PDB entry 7KRN | electron microscopy, 3.40 A resolution | chains A and D of the 7 polymer chains in the assembly

== Chain A ==
Molecule: RNA-directed RNA polymerase
Organism: Severe acute respiratory syndrome coronavirus 2
Notes: EC 2.7.7.48
UniProtKB: P0DTD1 (R1AB_SARS2); residues 1-932 here correspond to UniProt positions 4393-5324 (UniProt number = residue number + 4392)
Sequence (932 residues; each row starts with the number of its first residue):
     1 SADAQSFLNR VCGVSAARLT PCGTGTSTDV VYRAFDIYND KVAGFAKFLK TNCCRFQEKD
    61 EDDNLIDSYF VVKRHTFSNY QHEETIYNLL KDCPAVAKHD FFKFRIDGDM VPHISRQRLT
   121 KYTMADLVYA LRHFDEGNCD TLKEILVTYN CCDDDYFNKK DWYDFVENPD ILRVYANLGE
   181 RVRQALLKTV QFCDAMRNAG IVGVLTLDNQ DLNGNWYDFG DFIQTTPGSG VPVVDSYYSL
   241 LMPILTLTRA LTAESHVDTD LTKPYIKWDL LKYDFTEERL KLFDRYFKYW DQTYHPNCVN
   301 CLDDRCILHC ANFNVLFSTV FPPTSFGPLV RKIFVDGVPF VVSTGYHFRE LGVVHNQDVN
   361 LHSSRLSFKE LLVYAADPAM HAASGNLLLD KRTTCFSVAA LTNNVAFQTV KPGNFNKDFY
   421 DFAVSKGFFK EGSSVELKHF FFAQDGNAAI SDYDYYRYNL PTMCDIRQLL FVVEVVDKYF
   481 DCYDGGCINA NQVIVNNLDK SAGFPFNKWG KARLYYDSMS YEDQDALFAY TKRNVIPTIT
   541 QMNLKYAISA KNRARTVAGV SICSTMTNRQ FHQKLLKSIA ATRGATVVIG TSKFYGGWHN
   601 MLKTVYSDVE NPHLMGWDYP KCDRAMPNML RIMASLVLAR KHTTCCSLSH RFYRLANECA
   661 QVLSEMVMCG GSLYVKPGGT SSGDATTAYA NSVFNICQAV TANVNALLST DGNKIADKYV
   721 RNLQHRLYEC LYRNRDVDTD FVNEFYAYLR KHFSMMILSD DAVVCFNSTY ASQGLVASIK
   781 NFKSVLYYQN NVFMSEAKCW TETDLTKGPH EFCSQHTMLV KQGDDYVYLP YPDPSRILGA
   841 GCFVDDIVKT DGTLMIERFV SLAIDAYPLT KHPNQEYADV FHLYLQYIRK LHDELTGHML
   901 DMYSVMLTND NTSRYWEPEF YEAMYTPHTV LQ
Not modelled in the structure: 1-2, 930-932
Metal / ion sites: Mg2+: Asn209, Asp218 (together with ADP); Zn2+ site 1: His295, Cys301, Cys306, Cys310; Zn2+ site 2: Cys487, His642, Cys645, Cys646
Small-molecule neighbours:
  - chapso (1N7), molecule 1: Arg197, Gly230, Val231, Lys288, Tyr289, Trp290, Asp291
  - chapso (1N7), molecule 2: Val202, Val204, Asp221, Ile223, Val233, Arg733
  - chapso (1N7), molecule 3: Tyr903, Ser904, Val905
  - ADP: Phe35, Lys50, Asn52, Cys53, Val71, Lys73, Arg74, His75, Asn79, Arg116, Asp208, Asn209, Tyr217, Asp218, Gly220, Asp221
UniProt features mapped onto this chain:
  - region: Lys545 to Arg555 (Interaction with RMP Remdesivir), Thr582 to Pro620 (RdRp Palm N-ter)
  - active site: Ser759, Asp760, Asp761
  - binding site (Mn(2+)): Asn209, Asp218
  - binding site (Zn(2+)): His295, Cys301, Cys306, Cys310, Cys487, His642, Cys645, Cys646
  - site: Gln932 (Cleavage)
What the authors report for this chain:
  - catalytic residues: Asp760 (citing earlier work)
  - mutagenesis - D760A: increased binding to BTC scaffolds

== Chain D ==
Molecule: Non-structural protein 8
Organism: Severe acute respiratory syndrome coronavirus 2
UniProtKB: P0DTD1 (R1AB_SARS2); residues 1-198 here correspond to UniProt positions 3943-4140 (UniProt number = residue number + 3942)
Sequence (199 residues; numbered 0 to 198; the number before each row is that of its first residue; numbering starts at 0):
     0 MAIASEFSSL PSYAAFATAQ EAYEQAVANG DSEVVLKKLK KSLNVAKSEF DRDAAMQRKL
    60 EKMADQAMTQ MYKQARSEDK RAKVTSAMQT MLFTMLRKLD NDALNNIINN ARDGCVPLNI
   120 IPLTTAAKLM VVIPDYNTYK NTCDGTTFTY ASALWEIQQV VDADSKIVQL SEISMDNSPN
   180 LAWPLIVTAL RANSAVKLQ
Not modelled in the structure: 0-6, 192-198
Sequence notes: initiating methionine (0)
Small-molecule neighbours: chapso (1N7): Ala66, Met67, Met70
UniProt features mapped onto this chain:
  - site: Gln198 (Cleavage)

== Chain A / chain D interface ==
Pairs across the interface - 26 pairs, chain A then chain D:
  Asn414(A) with Met87(D)
  Phe415(A) with Met94(D), hydrophobic
  Lys417(A) with Met90(D)
  Ile847(A) with Lys79(D); Val83(D), hydrophobic
  Val848(A) with Ser76(D); Arg80(D)
  Asp851(A) with Arg75(D), salt bridge; Lys79(D)
  Thr853(A) with Tyr71(D), hydrogen bond
  Leu854(A) with Tyr71(D), hydrophobic; Lys72(D)
  Leu895(A) with Tyr71(D), hydrophobic
  His898(A) with Tyr71(D)
  Met899(A) with Tyr71(D), hydrophobic
  Met902(A) with Tyr71(D), hydrophobic
  Tyr903(A) with Met67(D), hydrogen bond (side chain-backbone); Met70(D); Tyr71(D), hydrogen bond (side chain-backbone)
  Val905(A) with Met67(D)
  Leu907(A) with Asp64(D); Met67(D), hydrophobic; Thr68(D)
  Thr908(A) with Glu60(D), hydrogen bond; Asp64(D), hydrogen bond
  Asn909(A) with Asp64(D)
Also at the interface, not in a pair above, chain A (20 interface residues in all): Asp846, Thr850, Met906
Also at the interface, not in a pair above, chain D (20 interface residues in all): Arg57, Lys61, Ala66, Thr93, Lys97

== Summary ==
The chain A/chain D interface involves 20 residues from each chain, with 5 hydrogen bonds and 1 salt bridge.
Polar pairs include Asp851(A)-Arg75(D), Thr853(A)-Tyr71(D) and Tyr903(A)-Met67(D). One chapso molecule is
bound between chain A and chain D. The paper reports the catalytic residue Asp760(A); D760A of chain A
increases binding to BTC scaffolds.
Chain A is RNA-directed RNA polymerase and chain D is Non-structural protein 8, both from Severe acute
respiratory syndrome coronavirus 2; the structure, Structure of SARS-CoV-2 backtracked complex bound to nsp13
helicase - nsp13(1)-BTC, was determined by electron microscopy, deposited together with 7KRO and 7KRP.
